Entry 5HRA (X-ray diffraction, 1.60 A resolution); this record covers chains A and B.

# Chain A (and B)
Protein: aspartate/glutamate racemase
Source organism: Escherichia coli O157:H7 str. SS52
Notes: chain B of this document is another copy of the same molecule, construct and numbering; everything in this record applies to it too
UniProtKB: A0A0F6FBL7 (A0A0F6FBL7_ECO57); numbering as in UniProt (aligned over 1-230)
Amino-acid sequence (235 residues; numbered 1 to 235; the number before each row is that of its first residue):
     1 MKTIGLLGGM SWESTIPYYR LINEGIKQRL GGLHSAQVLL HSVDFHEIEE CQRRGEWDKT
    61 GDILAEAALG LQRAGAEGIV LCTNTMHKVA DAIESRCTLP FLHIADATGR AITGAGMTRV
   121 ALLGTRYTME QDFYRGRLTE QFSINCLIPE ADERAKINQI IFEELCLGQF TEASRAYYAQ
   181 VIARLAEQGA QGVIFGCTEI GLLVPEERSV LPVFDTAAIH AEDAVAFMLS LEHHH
Disordered / not traced: 234-235 (chain B: 233-235)
Differences from the reference sequence: expression tag (231-235)
Small-molecule neighbours: D-aspartic acid (DAS): M10, S11, S14, F45, Q52, C82, T83, N84, T85, M86, T125, F162, G196, C197, T198, E199

# Chain A / chain B interface
Residue-residue contacts - 74 pairs, chain A then chain B:
  M1(A) - D44(B)
  G9(A) - Y19(B)
  G9(A) - S35(B)
  W12(A) - Y19(B)
  W12(A) - R20(B)
  W12(A) - N23(B)
  W12(A) - E24(B)
  W12(A) - S35(B)
  T15(A) - Y19(B)
  I16(A) - I16(B)  hydrophobic
  I16(A) - Y19(B)  hydrophobic
  I16(A) - R20(B)
  Y19(A) - G9(B)
  Y19(A) - W12(B)
  Y19(A) - T15(B)
  Y19(A) - I16(B)  hydrophobic
  Y19(A) - L40(B)  hydrophobic
  Y19(A) - S42(B)  hydrogen bond
  R20(A) - W12(B)
  R20(A) - I16(B)
  N23(A) - W12(B)
  E24(A) - W12(B)
  K27(A) - L167(B)  hydrogen bond (side chain-backbone)
  G32(A) - L167(B)
  L33(A) - F45(B)
  L33(A) - H46(B)  hydrogen bond (backbone-backbone)
  L33(A) - E49(B)
  L33(A) - F162(B)
  L33(A) - C166(B)  hydrophobic
  L33(A) - L167(B)  hydrophobic
  H34(A) - D44(B)  salt bridge
  H34(A) - H46(B)
  S35(A) - G9(B)
  S35(A) - W12(B)
  S35(A) - V43(B)  hydrogen bond (side chain-backbone)
  S35(A) - D44(B)  hydrogen bond (backbone-side chain)
  S35(A) - F45(B)  hydrogen bond (side chain-backbone)
  A36(A) - S42(B)
  A36(A) - V43(B)
  Q37(A) - S42(B)
  V38(A) - L40(B)
  V38(A) - H41(B)
  V38(A) - S42(B)  hydrogen bond (backbone-backbone)
  L39(A) - L40(B)
  L39(A) - H41(B)
  L40(A) - Y19(B)  hydrophobic
  L40(A) - V38(B)
  L40(A) - L39(B)
  L40(A) - L40(B)  hydrogen bond (backbone-backbone)
  H41(A) - V38(B)
  H41(A) - L39(B)
  S42(A) - Y19(B)  hydrogen bond
  S42(A) - A36(B)
  S42(A) - Q37(B)
  S42(A) - V38(B)  hydrogen bond (backbone-backbone)
  V43(A) - S35(B)  hydrogen bond (backbone-side chain)
  V43(A) - A36(B)
  D44(A) - M1(B)
  D44(A) - H34(B)  salt bridge
  D44(A) - S35(B)  hydrogen bond (side chain-backbone)
  F45(A) - L33(B)
  F45(A) - S35(B)  hydrogen bond (backbone-side chain)
  H46(A) - L33(B)  hydrogen bond (backbone-backbone)
  H46(A) - H34(B)
  E49(A) - L33(B)
  G70(A) - A74(B)
  L71(A) - L39(B)  hydrophobic
  R73(A) - R73(B)  hydrogen bond (side chain-backbone)
  A74(A) - G70(B)
  F162(A) - L33(B)
  C166(A) - L33(B)  hydrophobic
  L167(A) - K27(B)  hydrogen bond (backbone-side chain)
  L167(A) - G32(B)
  L167(A) - L33(B)  hydrophobic
Also at the interface, not in a pair above, chain B (33 interface residues in all): L71

# In short
Chain A and chain B each contribute 33 residues to their interface; the contacts include 16 hydrogen bonds and
2 salt bridges. Polar contacts include H34(A)-D44(B), Y19(A)-S42(B) and K27(A)-L167(B). Chain A binds
D-aspartic acid.
Both chains are aspartate/glutamate racemase (Escherichia coli O157:H7 str. SS52). Entry 5HRA (Crystal
structure of an aspartate/glutamate racemase in complex with D-aspartate) was determined by X-ray diffraction
together with 5HQT and 5HRC from the same study.
